7S3C - chains A and B; structure by X-ray diffraction, 1.51 A resolution.

# Chain A
Molecule: Splicing factor U2AF 65 kDa subunit
Organism: Homo sapiens
UniProtKB: P26368 (U2AF2_HUMAN), isoform P26368-2; numbering as in UniProt (aligned over 141-341)
Amino-acid sequence (204 residues; row label = number of the first residue in the row):
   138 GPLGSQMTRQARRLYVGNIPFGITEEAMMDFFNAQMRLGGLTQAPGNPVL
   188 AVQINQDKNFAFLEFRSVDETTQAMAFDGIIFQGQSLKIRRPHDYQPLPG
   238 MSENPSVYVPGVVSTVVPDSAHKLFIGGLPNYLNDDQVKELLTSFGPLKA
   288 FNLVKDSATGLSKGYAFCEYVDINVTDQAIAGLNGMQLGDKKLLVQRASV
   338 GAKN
Unresolved in the structure: 138-142, 235-242
Differences from the reference sequence: expression tag (138-140)
UniProt features mapped onto this chain:
  - modified residue: Lys-276 (5-hydroxylysine), Ser-294 (Phosphoserine)
  - natural variant: Arg-149 (R149W: In DEVDFB)
From the paper describing this entry:
  - binding site for the 8-nt DNA/RNA hybrid strand (chain B): Lys-225
  - conformationally variable residues (order/disorder transition): His-230 to Pro-247
  - mutagenesis - K225E, R227E: decreased binding to AdML Py tract
  - mutagenesis - K225E, R227E: decreased binding to G5 variant
  - mutagenesis - K225N, R227N: decreased binding to purine-containing RNAs
  - mutagenesis - G297D: unchanged binding to all-uridine oligonucleotide
  - mutagenesis - G297D: decreased binding to other nucleotide variants

# Chain B
Molecule: 8-nt DNA/RNA hybrid strand
Sequence (8 nucleotides; row label = number of the first residue in the row):
     2 UUUAUUCC
Modified positions: BRU (5-bromo-2'-deoxyuridine-5'-monophosphate) at position 7

# Chain A / chain B interface
Pairs across the interface - 50 pairs, chain A then chain B:
  Arg-146(A) with C9(B), hydrogen bond to the base
  Arg-150(A) with C8(B), hydrogen bond to the base; C9(B), hydrogen bond to the base
  Tyr-152(A) with U6(B), sugar contact; BRU_7(B), stacking on the base
  Lys-195(A) with U6(B), base contact; BRU_7(B), salt bridge to the phosphate
  Phe-197(A) with U6(B), sugar contact; BRU_7(B), sugar contact; C8(B), sugar contact
  Phe-199(A) with BRU_7(B), base contact; C8(B), stacking on the base
  Lys-225(A) with A5(B), phosphate contact; U6(B), salt bridge to the phosphate
  Arg-227(A) with BRU_7(B), base contact
  Arg-228(A) with BRU_7(B), hydrogen bond to the base
  Pro-229(A) with BRU_7(B), base contact; C8(B), base contact
  His-230(A) with BRU_7(B), stacking on the base
  Asp-231(A) with C8(B), hydrogen bond to the base; C9(B), hydrogen bond to the base
  Asp-256(A) with DU4(B), base contact
  Lys-260(A) with DU4(B), hydrogen bond to the base
  Phe-262(A) with U2(B), phosphate contact; U3(B), stacking on the base
  Gly-264(A) with U2(B), base contact
  Gly-265(A) with U2(B), base contact
  Asn-289(A) with DU4(B), hydrogen bond to the base
  Val-291(A) with DU4(B), base contact
  Asp-293(A) with U6(B), base contact
  Ser-294(A) with A5(B), phosphate contact; U6(B), hydrogen bond to the base
  Ala-295(A) with U6(B), base contact
  Thr-296(A) with U6(B), base contact
  Gly-297(A) with U6(B), hydrogen bond to the base
  Lys-300(A) with U2(B), phosphate contact
  Tyr-302(A) with U2(B), sugar contact; U3(B), sugar contact; DU4(B), sugar contact
  Phe-304(A) with U3(B), base contact; DU4(B), stacking on the base
  Lys-328(A) with U2(B), base contact
  Lys-329(A) with U2(B), hydrogen bond to the base
  Leu-331(A) with U2(B), base contact
  Gln-333(A) with U3(B), hydrogen bond to the base
  Arg-334(A) with U3(B), base contact
  Ala-335(A) with U3(B), hydrogen bond to the base
  Gly-338(A) with U3(B), hydrogen bond to the base
  Ala-339(A) with U3(B), base contact
  Lys-340(A) with U3(B), hydrogen bond to the sugar
Also at the interface, not in a pair above, chain A (41 interface residues in all): Gln-190, Asp-194, Lys-292, Gly-301, Val-337

# In short
Chain A and chain B form an interface of 41 and 8 residues respectively; the contacts include 15 hydrogen
bonds, 2 salt bridges and 5 aromatic stacking contacts. Polar contacts include Arg-146(A)/C9(B),
Arg-150(A)/C8(B) and Arg-150(A)/C9(B). From the paper: a binding site for the 8-nt DNA/RNA hybrid strand
(chain B) at Lys-225(A); K225E and R227E of chain A reduce binding to AdML Py tract; 5 substitutions were
tested in all.
Chain A is Splicing factor U2AF 65 kDa subunit (Homo sapiens) and chain B is an 8-nt DNA/RNA hybrid strand;
the structure, Crystal structure of intact U2AF65 RRM-region bound to AdML-A5 oligonucleotide, was determined
by X-ray diffraction together with 7S3A and 7S3B from the same study.
